PDB entry 6RQJ | electron microscopy, 3.50 A resolution | chains A and C of the 5 polymer chains in the assembly

Chain A:
Protein: Complement C5
Source organism: Homo sapiens
UniProt: P01031 (CO5_HUMAN); numbering as in UniProt (aligned over 678-1676)
Chain sequence (999 residues; each row starts with the number of its first residue):
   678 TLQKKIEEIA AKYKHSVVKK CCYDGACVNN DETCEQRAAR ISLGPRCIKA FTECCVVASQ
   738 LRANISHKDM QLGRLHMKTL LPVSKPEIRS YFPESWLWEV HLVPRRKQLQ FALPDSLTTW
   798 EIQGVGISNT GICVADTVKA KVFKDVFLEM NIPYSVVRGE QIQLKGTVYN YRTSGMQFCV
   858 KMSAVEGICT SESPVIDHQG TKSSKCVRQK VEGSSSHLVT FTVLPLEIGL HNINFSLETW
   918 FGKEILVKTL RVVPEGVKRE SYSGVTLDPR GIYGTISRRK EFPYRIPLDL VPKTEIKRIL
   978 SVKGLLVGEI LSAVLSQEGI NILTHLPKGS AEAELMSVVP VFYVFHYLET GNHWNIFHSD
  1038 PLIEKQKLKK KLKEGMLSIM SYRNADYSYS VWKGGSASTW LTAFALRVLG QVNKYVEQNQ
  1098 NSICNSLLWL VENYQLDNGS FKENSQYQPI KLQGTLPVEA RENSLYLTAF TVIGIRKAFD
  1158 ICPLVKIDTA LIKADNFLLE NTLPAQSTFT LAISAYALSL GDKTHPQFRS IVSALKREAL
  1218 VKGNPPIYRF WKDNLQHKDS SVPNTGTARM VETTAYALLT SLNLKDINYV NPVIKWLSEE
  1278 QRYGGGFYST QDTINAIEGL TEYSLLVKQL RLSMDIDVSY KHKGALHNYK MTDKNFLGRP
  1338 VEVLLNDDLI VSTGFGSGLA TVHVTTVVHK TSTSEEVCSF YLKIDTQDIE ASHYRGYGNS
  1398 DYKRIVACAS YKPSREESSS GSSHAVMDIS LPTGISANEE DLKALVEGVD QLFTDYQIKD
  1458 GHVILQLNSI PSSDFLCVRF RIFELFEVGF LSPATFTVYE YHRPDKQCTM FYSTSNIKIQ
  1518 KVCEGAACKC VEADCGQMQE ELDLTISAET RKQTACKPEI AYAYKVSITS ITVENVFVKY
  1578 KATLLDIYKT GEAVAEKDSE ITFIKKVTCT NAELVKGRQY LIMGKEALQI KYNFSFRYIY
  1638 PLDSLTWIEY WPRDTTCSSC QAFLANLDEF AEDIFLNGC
Not modelled in the structure: 678-679, 874-878, 1389-1399
Disulfides: C698-C724, C699-C731, C711-C732, C856-C883, C866-C1527, C1101-C1159, C1375-C1505, C1405-C1474, C1520-C1525, C1532-C1606, C1553-C1676, C1654-C1657
Covalent attachments: N-acetylglucosamine (NAG) linked to N911

Chain C:
Protein: Complement inhibitor
Source organism: Rhipicephalus pulchellus
UniProt: Q5YD59 (Q5YD59_ORNMO); numbering as in UniProt (aligned over 19-168)
Chain sequence (165 residues; numbered 4 to 168; the number before each row is that of its first residue):
     4 MASHHHHHHH HHHSGDSESD CTGSEPVDAF QAFSEGKEAY VLVRSTDPKA RDCLKGEPAG
    64 EKQDNTLPVM MTFKQGTDWA STDWTFTLDG AKVTATLGQL TQNREVVYDS QSHHCHVDKV
   124 EKEVPDYEMW MLDAGGLEVE VECCRQKLEE LASGRNQMYP HLKDC
Not modelled in the structure: 4-21
Sequence notes: initiating methionine (4); expression tag (5-18); engineered mutation Q78 (Asn in Q5YD59), Q102 (Asn in Q5YD59)
Disulfides: C24-C146, C56-C168, C118-C147

How chain A and chain C interact:
Pairs across the interface (41; chain A residue first):
  R955(A) with D167(C)
  R956(A) with T80(C); D167(C), hydrogen bond (backbone-side chain); C168(C)
  K957(A) with C168(C)
  E958(A) with W82(C)
  K1213(A) with E141(C)
  R1214(A) with L140(C)
  E1215(A) with L140(C)
  A1216(A) with L140(C); E141(C), hydrogen bond (backbone-backbone)
  L1217(A) with G139(C); L140(C), hydrophobic
  V1218(A) with M134(C); G138(C); G139(C), hydrogen bond (backbone-backbone); E141(C)
  K1219(A) with D136(C); A137(C); G138(C)
  G1220(A) with V46(C); M134(C), hydrogen bond (backbone-side chain); H164(C)
  N1221(A) with R47(C); M132(C); V144(C); R148(C); Y162(C); H164(C), hydrogen bond (backbone-side chain)
  I1224(A) with H164(C); L165(C), hydrophobic
  R1226(A) with E141(C), salt bridge
  F1227(A) with A137(C)
  Q1233(A) with L140(C); E143(C)
  S1237(A) with H117(C), hydrogen bond (backbone-side chain)
  V1239(A) with H117(C); L135(C), hydrophobic; A137(C), hydrophobic; G138(C)
  P1240(A) with A137(C)
Also at the interface, not in a pair above, chain A (28 interface residues in all): G951, T952, I953, S954, P1222, N1241, Y1266, F1631
Also at the interface, not in a pair above, chain C (25 interface residues in all): A62, S115, V142

In short:
Chain A and chain C form an interface of 28 and 25 residues respectively; the contacts include 6 hydrogen
bonds and 1 salt bridge. Polar contacts include R1226(A)-E141(C), R956(A)-D167(C) and G1220(A)-M134(C).
Covalently linked N-acetylglucosamine: at N911(A).
Here chain A is Complement C5 (Homo sapiens) and chain C is Complement inhibitor (Rhipicephalus pulchellus).
Entry 6RQJ (Structure of human complement C5 complexed with tick inhibitors OmCI, RaCI1 and CirpT1) was
determined by electron microscopy together with 6RPT from the same study.
